Entry 2C9F (electron microscopy, 16.50 A resolution (very low resolution: no residue pairs are listed; an interface is given only as per-side residue counts)); this record covers chains B and S of the 10 polymer chains in the assembly.

== Chain B ==
Molecule: Penton protein
Source organism: Human adenovirus type 2
UniProtKB: P03276 (PEN3_ADE02); the construct lacks a stretch of the UniProt sequence, so the offset changes along the chain: 49-372 = UniProt 49-372; 373-569 = UniProt 375-571
Chain sequence (523 residues; each row starts with the number of its first residue; a row labelled like 372A-372B holds insertion residues (372A, then the next letters in order)):
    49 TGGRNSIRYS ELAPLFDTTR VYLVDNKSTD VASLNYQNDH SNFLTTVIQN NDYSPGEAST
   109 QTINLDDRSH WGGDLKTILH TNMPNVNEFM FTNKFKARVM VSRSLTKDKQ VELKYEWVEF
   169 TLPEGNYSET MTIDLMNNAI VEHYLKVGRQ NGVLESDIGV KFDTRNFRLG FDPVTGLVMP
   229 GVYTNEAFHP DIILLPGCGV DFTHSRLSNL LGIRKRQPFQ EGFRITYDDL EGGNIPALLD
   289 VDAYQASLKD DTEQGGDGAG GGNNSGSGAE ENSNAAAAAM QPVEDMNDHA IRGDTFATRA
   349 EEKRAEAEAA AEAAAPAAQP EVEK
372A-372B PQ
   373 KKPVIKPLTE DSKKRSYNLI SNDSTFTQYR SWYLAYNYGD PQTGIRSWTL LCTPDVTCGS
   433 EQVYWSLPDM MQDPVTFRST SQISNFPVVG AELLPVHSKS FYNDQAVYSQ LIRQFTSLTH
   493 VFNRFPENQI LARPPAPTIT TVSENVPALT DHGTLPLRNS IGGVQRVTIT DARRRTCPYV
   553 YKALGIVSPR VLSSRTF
Not modelled in the structure: 49-51, 297-372, 372A-372B, 568-569
Swiss-Prot annotation at these positions:
  - motif: Arg-340 to Asp-342 (Cell attachment site)
  - modified residue: Ser-453 (Phosphoserine)

== Chain S ==
Molecule: Fiber
Source organism: Human adenovirus type 2
UniProtKB: Q64831 (Q64831_ADE05); residue numbers follow UniProt; this construct covers 1-19
Chain sequence (19 residues; row label = number of the first residue in the row):
     1 MKRARPSGDT FNPVYPYDT
Not modelled in the structure: 1-9

== Chain B / chain S interface ==
At this resolution (16 A) residue pairs are not listed: 9 residues of chain B and 5 of chain S lie at the interface.

== Summary ==
Chain B and chain S form an interface of 9 and 5 residues respectively.
Chain B is Penton protein and chain S is Fiber, both from Human adenovirus type 2; the structure, The
quasi-atomic model of the adenovirus type 3 penton dodecahedron, was determined by electron microscopy
together with 2C9G from the same study.
